7KAP - chains A and D of the 7 polymer chains in the assembly; structure by electron microscopy, 4.10 A resolution (low resolution: residue-level contacts below are approximate; hydrogen-bond / salt-bridge calls are withheld).

== Chain A ==
Protein: Protein transport protein SEC61
From: Saccharomyces cerevisiae BY4741
Notes: engineered mutation(s): M90L/T185I/M294I/M450L
UniProtKB: P32915 (SC61A_YEAST); numbering as in UniProt (aligned over 1-480)
Chain sequence (480 residues; numbered 1 to 480; the number before each row is that of its first residue):
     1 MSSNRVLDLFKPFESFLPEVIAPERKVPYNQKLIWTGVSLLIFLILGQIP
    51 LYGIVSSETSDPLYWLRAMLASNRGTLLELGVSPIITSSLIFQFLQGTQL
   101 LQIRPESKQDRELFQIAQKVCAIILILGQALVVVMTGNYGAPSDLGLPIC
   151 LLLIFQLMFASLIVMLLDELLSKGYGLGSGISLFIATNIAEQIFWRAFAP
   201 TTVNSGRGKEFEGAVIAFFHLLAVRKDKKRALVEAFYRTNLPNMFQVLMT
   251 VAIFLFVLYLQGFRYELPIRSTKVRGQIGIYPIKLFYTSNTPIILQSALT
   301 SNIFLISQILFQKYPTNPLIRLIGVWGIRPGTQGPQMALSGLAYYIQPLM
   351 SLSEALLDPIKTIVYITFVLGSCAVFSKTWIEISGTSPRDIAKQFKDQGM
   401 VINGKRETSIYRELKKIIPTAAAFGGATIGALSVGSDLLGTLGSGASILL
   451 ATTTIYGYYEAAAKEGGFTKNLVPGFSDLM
Disordered / not traced: 1-11, 56-66, 143-146, 329-335, 469-480
Sequence notes: variant Leu90 (Met in P32915), Ile185 (Thr in P32915), Ile294 (Met in P32915), Leu450 (Met in P32915)
UniProt features mapped onto this chain:
  - mutagenesis: Lys273 (K273P/G: Severe growth defect), Arg275 (R275D/G/P/Q/Y: Severe growth defect; R275E/F/V: Severe growth defect; lowers SRP-dependent and SRP-independent translocation), Gly276 (G276P: Severe growth defect), Lys405 (K405D/E/P: Severe growth defect), Arg406 (R406D: Severe growth defect; lowers SRP-dependent translocation; R406E: Severe growth defect; lowers SRP-dependent and SRP-independent translocation; R406H/W: Severe growth defect)

== Chain D ==
Protein: Protein translocation protein SEC63
From: Saccharomyces cerevisiae BY4741
UniProtKB: P14906 (SEC63_YEAST); residue numbers follow UniProt; this construct covers 2-663
Chain sequence (694 residues; numbered -13 to 680; the number before each row is that of its first residue; numbers below 1 keep their minus sign (Gly-13 is residue -13)):
   -13 GGSGGSGGSGGSGGSPTNYEYDEASETWPSFILTGLLMVVGPMTLLQIYQ
    37 IFFGANAEDGNSGKSKEFNEEVFKNLNEEYTSDEIKQFRRKFDKNSNKKS
    87 KIWSRRNIIIIVGWILVAILLQRINSNDAIKDAATKLFDPYEILGISTSA
   137 SDRDIKSAYRKLSVKFHPDKLAKGLTPDEKSVMEETYVQITKAYESLTDE
   187 LVRQNYLKYGHPDGPQSTSHGIALPRFLVDGSASPLLVVCYVALLGLILP
   237 YFVSRWWARTQSYTKKGIHNVTASNFVSNLVNYKPSEIVTTDLILHWLSF
   287 AHEFKQFFPDLQPTDFEKLLQDHINRRDSGKLNNAKFRIVAKCHSLLHGL
   337 LDIACGFRNLDIALGAINTFKCIVQAVPLTPNCQILQLPNVDKEHFITKT
   387 GDIHTLGKLFTLEDAKIGEVLGIKDQAKLNETLRVASHIPNLKIIKADFL
   437 VPGENQVTPSSTPYISLKVLVRSAKQPLIPTSLIPEENLTEPQDFESQRD
   487 PFAMMSKQPLVPYSFAPFFPTKRRGSWCCLVSSQKDGKILQTPIIIEKLS
   537 YKNLNDDKDFFDKRIKMDLTKHEKFDINDWEIGTIKIPLGQPAPETVGDF
   587 FFRVIVKSTDYFTTDLDITMNMKVRDSPAVEQVEVYSEEDDEYSTDDDET
   637 ESDDESDASDYTDIDTDTEAEDDESPEAGGATTASGTGENLYFQ
Disordered / not traced: -13 to 3, 37-53, 79-92, 116-201, 613-680
Sequence notes: expression tag (-13 to 1, 664-680)
UniProt features mapped onto this chain:
  - modified residue: Ser512 (Phosphoserine)
  - mutagenesis: Ala179 (A179T: Temperature-sensitive), Pro426 (P426L: Temperature-sensitive), Ile431 (I431N: Temperature-sensitive), Pro503 (P503A: Temperature-sensitive), Gly511 (G511R: Temperature-sensitive), Thr652 (T652A: Abolishes interaction with SEC62; defect in protein translocation), Thr654 (T654A: Abolishes interaction with SEC62; defect in protein translocation)
What the authors report for this chain:
  - mutagenesis - E440R/F481S: unchanged growth
  - mutagenesis - E440R/F481S: decreased growth in response to pore-mutant (PM) Sec61alpha

== Chain A / chain D interface ==
Residue-residue contacts (46; chain A residue first):
  Gln31(A) with Trp242(D); Trp243(D); Thr246(D)
  Ile34(A) with Trp242(D)
  Trp35(A) with Trp243(D)
  Pro200(A) with Phe17(D); Ala209(D)
  Thr201(A) with Gly207(D); Ile208(D)
  Thr202(A) with Thr13(D); Ser205(D); His206(D); Gly207(D); Ile208(D)
  Val203(A) with Thr204(D); Ser205(D); His206(D)
  Asn204(A) with Ser203(D); Thr204(D); Ser205(D)
  Ser205(A) with Thr204(D)
  Phe211(A) with Thr13(D)
  Ile216(A) with Thr20(D)
  Phe219(A) with Leu23(D)
  His220(A) with Ser16(D)
  Val224(A) with Ala115(D)
  Pro268(A) with Phe481(D)
  Ile269(A) with Phe481(D)
  Arg270(A) with Gly439(D)
  Val274(A) with Ser446(D); Thr448(D)
  Arg275(A) with Glu440(D); Thr444(D); Ser447(D); Thr448(D)
  Gly276(A) with Val437(D); Pro438(D); Thr448(D)
  Gln277(A) with Thr448(D)
  Ile278(A) with Pro438(D); Phe481(D); Arg485(D)
  Gly279(A) with Phe481(D)
  Ile280(A) with Phe481(D); Arg485(D)
  Asn403(A) with Phe481(D)
Other interface residues (no listed pair), chain A (28 interface residues in all): Ile45, Lys209, Val215
Other interface residues (no listed pair), chain D (31 interface residues in all): Glu6, Tyr227, Leu231, Gln247, Gln484

== Overview ==
Chain A and chain D form an interface of 28 and 31 residues respectively. UniProt lists 5 mutagenesis sites on
chain A; 7 mutagenesis sites on chain D. From the paper: E440R/F481S of chain D reduce growth in response to
pore-mutant (PM) Sec61alpha; E440R/F481S of chain D leave growth unchanged.
Chain A is Protein transport protein SEC61 and chain D is Protein translocation protein SEC63, both from
Saccharomyces cerevisiae BY4741; the structure, Cryo-EM structure of the Sec complex from S. cerevisiae, Sec61
pore mutant, class with Sec62, conformation ..., was determined by electron microscopy, deposited together
with 7KAH, 7KAI, 7KAJ, 7KAK, 7KAL, 7KAM and 8 further entries.
